PDB entry 6CNL | X-ray diffraction, 2.60 A resolution | chains H and U of the 24 polymer chains in the assembly

Chain H:
Name: Serine/threonine-protein phosphatase PGAM5, mitochondrial
From: Homo sapiens
Notes: EC 3.1.3.16
Reference sequence: Q96HS1 (PGAM5_HUMAN); numbering as in UniProt (aligned over 90-289)
Amino-acid sequence (223 residues; numbered 67 to 289; the number before each row is that of its first residue):
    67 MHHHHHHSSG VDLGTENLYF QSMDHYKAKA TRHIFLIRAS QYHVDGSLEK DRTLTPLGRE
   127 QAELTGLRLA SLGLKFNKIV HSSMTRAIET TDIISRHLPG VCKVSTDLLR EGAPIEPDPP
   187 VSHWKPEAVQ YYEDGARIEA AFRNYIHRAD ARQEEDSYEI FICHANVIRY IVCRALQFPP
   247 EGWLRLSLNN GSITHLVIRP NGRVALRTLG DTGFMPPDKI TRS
Not modelled in the structure: 67-93, 110-117, 188-189
Construct notes: initiating methionine (67); expression tag (68-89); engineered mutation Ala105 (His in Q96HS1)
UniProt features mapped onto this chain:
  - modified residue (N6-acetyllysine): Lys116, Lys144, Lys191
From the paper describing this entry:
  - mutagenesis - F244E: abolished catalytic activity
  - mutagenesis - Y198E: decreased catalytic activity
  - mutagenesis - R288E: unchanged catalytic activity
  - mutagenesis - R288E: abolished localization
  - mutagenesis - H105A: abolished catalytic activity on ASK1 substrate peptide

Chain U:
Name: PGAM5 Multimerization Motif Peptide
Amino-acid sequence (14 residues; row label = number of the first residue in the row):
    54 GPGVWDPNWD RREP
Not modelled in the structure: 54-55, 67
From the paper describing this entry:
  - mutagenesis - R65A: decreased catalytic activity
  - mutagenesis - W58A/D59A/W62A/D63A: abolished catalytic activity

How chain H and chain U interact:
Pairs across the interface - 7 pairs, chain H then chain U:
  Val195(H) with Asp63(U); Arg64(U); Arg65(U)
  Tyr198(H) with Trp62(U), hydrogen bond (side chain-backbone); Asp63(U); Arg64(U)
  Glu199(H) with Arg65(U), salt bridge
Other interface residues (no listed pair), chain H (4 interface residues in all): Ala194

Summary:
The chain H/chain U interface involves 4 residues from each chain; the contacts include 1 hydrogen bond and 1
salt bridge. Polar pairs include Glu199(H)-Arg65(U) and Tyr198(H)-Trp62(U). From the paper: F244E of chain H
abolishes catalytic activity; Y198E of chain H reduces catalytic activity; 6 substitutions were tested in all.
Chain H is Serine/threonine-protein phosphatase PGAM5, mitochondrial (Homo sapiens) and chain U is PGAM5
Multimerization Motif Peptide; the structure, Crystal Structure of H105A PGAM5 Dodecamer, was determined by
X-ray diffraction together with 6CNI from the same study.
